6QM7 - chains I and J of the 28 polymer chains in the assembly; structure by electron microscopy, 2.80 A resolution.

== Chain I ==
Name: Proteasome beta2 chain
Organism: Leishmania tarentolae
Chain sequence (254 residues; each row starts with the number of its first residue):
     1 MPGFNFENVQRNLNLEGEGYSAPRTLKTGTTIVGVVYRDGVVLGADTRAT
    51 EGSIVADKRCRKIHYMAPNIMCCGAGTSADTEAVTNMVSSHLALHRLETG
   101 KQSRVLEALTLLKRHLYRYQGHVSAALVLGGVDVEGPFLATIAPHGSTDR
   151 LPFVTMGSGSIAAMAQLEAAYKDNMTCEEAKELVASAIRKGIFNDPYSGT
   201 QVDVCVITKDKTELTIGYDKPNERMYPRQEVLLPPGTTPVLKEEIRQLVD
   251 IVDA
Not modelled in the structure: 1-29, 249-254

== Chain J ==
Name: Proteasome beta3 chain
Organism: Leishmania tarentolae
Chain sequence (205 residues; numbered 1 to 205; the number before each row is that of its first residue):
     1 MSIMAYSGGSVMAMAGKECFVIISDNRLGEQLKTISTEVPKLHVVNDSIV
    51 YGLTGLRTDQQTFANKVQFRTEMYKLREERDITGKAFAAMITSMLYEARF
   101 GPWFVEPVIGSIDKSTGEVYLCATDLIGAPCEPEDYVCAGTAAESLHGMC
   151 EALWRPGMSPEELFEIAAQAMLSACDRDSLSGYGAVAMIVTKDKVTTRLI
   201 KGRKD
Not modelled in the structure: 1

== Interface between chain I and chain J ==
Contacting residue pairs - 62 pairs, chain I then chain J:
  Glu51(I) with His147(J)
  Ile54(I) with Glu144(J); His147(J)
  Ala56(I) with Cys131(J), hydrophobic
  Asp57(I) with Glu132(J); Pro133(J)
  Lys58(I) with Glu151(J), salt bridge
  Thr77(I) with Ile127(J)
  Ser78(I) with Ala129(J)
  Ala79(I) with Tyr96(J); Ile127(J); Ala129(J)
  Asp80(I) with Tyr96(J), hydrogen bond; Arg99(J), salt bridge
  Ala83(I) with Tyr96(J)
  His122(I) with Arg99(J), hydrogen bond (backbone-side chain); Phe100(J)
  Val123(I) with Tyr96(J); Phe100(J), hydrophobic
  Arg228(I) with Glu151(J); Trp154(J), hydrogen bond (side chain-backbone); Pro156(J)
  Glu230(I) with Arg155(J)
  Val231(I) with Arg155(J), hydrogen bond (backbone-side chain)
  Leu233(I) with Glu165(J); Ile166(J), hydrophobic; Gln169(J)
  Pro235(I) with Glu161(J); Glu165(J)
  Gly236(I) with Glu165(J), hydrogen bond (backbone-side chain)
  Thr237(I) with Glu165(J)
  Thr238(I) with Glu165(J), hydrogen bond; Ala168(J); Gln169(J), hydrogen bond; Leu172(J); Ile200(J)
  Pro239(I) with Ile200(J); Lys201(J), hydrogen bond (backbone-backbone)
  Val240(I) with Phe164(J), hydrophobic; Arg198(J); Leu199(J)
  Leu241(I) with Leu199(J), hydrogen bond (backbone-backbone); Lys201(J)
  Lys242(I) with Arg198(J); Leu199(J), hydrogen bond (backbone-backbone)
  Glu243(I) with Thr196(J); Thr197(J); Arg198(J), salt bridge
  Glu244(I) with Val195(J); Thr196(J); Thr197(J), hydrogen bond (backbone-backbone)
  Ile245(I) with Lys194(J); Val195(J); Thr196(J)
  Arg246(I) with Asp47(J), salt bridge; Lys194(J); Val195(J), hydrogen bond (backbone-backbone)
  Gln247(I) with Asp193(J), hydrogen bond; Lys194(J)
  Leu248(I) with Asp47(J); Lys192(J); Asp193(J), hydrogen bond (backbone-backbone)
Also at the interface, not in a pair above, chain I (35 interface residues in all): Val55, Glu82, Tyr119, Arg224, Pro234
Also at the interface, not in a pair above, chain J (38 interface residues in all): Pro130, Asp135, Cys138, Ala152, Leu153, Thr191

== Overview ==
The interface between chain I and chain J involves 35 residues on one side and 38 on the other; the contacts
include 14 hydrogen bonds and 4 salt bridges. Polar pairs include Lys58(I)-Glu151(J), Asp80(I)-Arg99(J) and
Glu243(I)-Arg198(J).
Chain I is Proteasome beta2 chain and chain J is Proteasome beta3 chain, both from Leishmania tarentolae; the
structure, Leishmania tarentolae proteasome 20S subunit complexed with GSK3494245, was determined by electron
microscopy, deposited together with 6QM8.
